Entry 8CHE (X-ray diffraction, 1.49 A resolution); this record covers chains L and C of the 3 polymer chains in the assembly.

Chain L:
Name: Fab light chain
From: Homo sapiens
Notes: antibody fragment or engineered binder
Amino-acid sequence (219 residues; row label = number of the first residue in the row):
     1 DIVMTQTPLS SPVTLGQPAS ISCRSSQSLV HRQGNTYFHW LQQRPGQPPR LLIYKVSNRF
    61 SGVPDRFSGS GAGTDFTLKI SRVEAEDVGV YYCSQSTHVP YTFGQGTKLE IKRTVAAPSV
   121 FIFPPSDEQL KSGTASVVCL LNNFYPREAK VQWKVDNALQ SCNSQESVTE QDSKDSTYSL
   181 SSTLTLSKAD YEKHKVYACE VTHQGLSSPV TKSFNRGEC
Cystine bridges: Cys23-Cys93, Cys139-Cys199

Chain C:
Name: Trem-like transcript 1 protein
Reference sequence: Q86YW5 (TRML1_HUMAN); residues 1-37 here correspond to UniProt positions 126-162 (UniProt number = residue number + 125)
Amino-acid sequence (37 residues; each row starts with the number of its first residue):
     1 EEEEETHKIG SLAENAFSDP AGSANPLEPS QDEKSIP
Unresolved in the structure: 1-6, 22-37

How chain L and chain C interact:
Residue-residue contacts (16):
  His31(L) - Leu12(C)
  Tyr37(L) - Ser11(C)
  Tyr37(L) - Leu12(C)
  Tyr37(L) - Phe17(C)  hydrophobic
  His39(L) - Phe17(C)
  Tyr54(L) - Phe17(C)  hydrophobic
  Phe60(L) - Phe17(C)
  Phe60(L) - Asp19(C)
  Ser61(L) - Asp19(C)  hydrogen bond
  Ser96(L) - Ile9(C)
  Ser96(L) - Ser11(C)  hydrogen bond
  Thr97(L) - Ile9(C)
  Val99(L) - Ile9(C)  hydrophobic
  Tyr101(L) - Ile9(C)
  Tyr101(L) - Gly10(C)  hydrogen bond (side chain-backbone)
  Tyr101(L) - Ser11(C)  hydrogen bond (side chain-backbone)
Also at the interface, not in a pair above, chain L (12 interface residues in all): Leu51, Lys55
Also at the interface, not in a pair above, chain C (7 interface residues in all): Ser18

Summary:
Chain L and chain C form an interface of 12 and 7 residues respectively, with 4 hydrogen bonds. Among the
polar pairs are Ser61(L)-Asp19(C), Ser96(L)-Ser11(C) and Tyr101(L)-Gly10(C).
Chain L is Fab light chain (Homo sapiens) and chain C is Trem-like transcript 1 protein; the structure, TLT-1
binding Fab of the bispecific antibody HMB-001 in complex with the TLT-1 stalk peptide, was determined by
X-ray diffraction.
